8AXK - chains E and K of the 85 polymer chains in the assembly; structure by electron microscopy, 4.05 A resolution (low resolution: residue-level contacts below are approximate; hydrogen-bond / salt-bridge calls are withheld).

Chain E:
Name: Surface presentation of antigens protein SpaP
From: Shigella flexneri
Reference sequence: P0A1L3 (SPAP_SHIFL); residue numbers follow UniProt; this construct covers 1-216
Sequence (216 residues; each row starts with the number of its first residue):
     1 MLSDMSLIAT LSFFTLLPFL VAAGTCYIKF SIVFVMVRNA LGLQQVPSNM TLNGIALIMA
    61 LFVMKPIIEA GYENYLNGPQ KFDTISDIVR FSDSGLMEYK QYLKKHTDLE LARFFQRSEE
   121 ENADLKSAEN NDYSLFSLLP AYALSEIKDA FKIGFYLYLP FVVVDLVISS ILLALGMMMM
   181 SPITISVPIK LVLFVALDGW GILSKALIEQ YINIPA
Unresolved in the structure: 73-92, 121-129, 216

Chain K:
Name: Surface presentation of antigens protein SpaS
From: Shigella flexneri
Reference sequence: P0A1M8 (SPAS_SHIFL); residue numbers follow UniProt; this construct covers 1-342
Sequence (342 residues; each row starts with the number of its first residue):
     1 MANKTEKPTP KKLKDAAKKG QSFKFKDLTT VVIILVGTFT IISFFSLSDV MLLYRYVIIN
    61 DFEINEGKYF FAVVIVFFKI IGFPLFFCVL SAVLPTLVQT KFVLATKAIK IDFSVLNPVK
   121 GLKKIFSIKT IKEFFKSILL LIILALTTYF FWINDRKIIF SQVFSSVDGL YLIWGRLFKD
   181 IILFFLAFSI LVIILDFVIE FILYMKDMMM DKQEIKREYI EQEGHFETKS RRRELHIEIL
   241 SEQTKSDIRN SKLVVMNPTH IAIGIYFNPE IAPAPFISLI ETNQCALAVR KYANEVGIPT
   301 VRDVKLARKL YKTHTKYSFV DFEHLDEVLR LIVWLEQVEN TH
Unresolved in the structure: 1-29, 84-129, 189-342

How chain E and chain K interact:
Pairs across the interface (29; chain E residue first):
  Ile153(E) - Glu63(K)
  Tyr156(E) - Gly67(K)
  Tyr156(E) - Phe70(K)
  Leu157(E) - Tyr56(K)
  Leu157(E) - Ile59(K)
  Leu159(E) - Phe70(K)
  Pro160(E) - Leu52(K)
  Val163(E) - Val74(K)
  Val163(E) - Phe78(K)
  Val164(E) - Ser48(K)
  Val164(E) - Leu52(K)
  Leu166(E) - Phe78(K)
  Val167(E) - Phe78(K)
  Val167(E) - Ile81(K)
  Ile171(E) - Phe44(K)
  Leu193(E) - Asp49(K)
  Leu193(E) - Leu53(K)
  Leu193(E) - Tyr171(K)
  Phe194(E) - Tyr56(K)
  Val195(E) - Val167(K)
  Ala196(E) - Val167(K)
  Leu197(E) - Leu53(K)
  Gly199(E) - Tyr56(K)
  Ile202(E) - Asn60(K)
  Leu203(E) - Tyr56(K)
  Leu203(E) - Asn60(K)
  Ala206(E) - Asn60(K)
  Leu207(E) - Glu63(K)
  Gln210(E) - Glu63(K)
Also at the interface, not in a pair above, chain E (25 interface residues in all): Phe161, Ser170, Ile189, Val192
Also at the interface, not in a pair above, chain K (23 interface residues in all): Ile41, Arg55, Asn65, Phe71, Asp168, Leu170, Trp174

Overview:
25 residues of chain E and 23 residues of chain K are in contact.
Here chain E is Surface presentation of antigens protein SpaP and chain K is Surface presentation of antigens
protein SpaS, both from Shigella flexneri. Entry 8AXK (Type 3 secretion system export apparatus core, inner
rod and needle of Shigella flexneri) was determined by electron microscopy, deposited together with 8AXL and
8AXN.
